Entry 3TVJ (X-ray diffraction, 1.28 A resolution); this record covers chains B and I of the 3 polymer chains in the assembly.

Chain B:
Name: Mannan-binding lectin serine protease 2 B chain
Organism: Homo sapiens
Notes: EC 3.4.21.104; fragment: Peptidase S1 domain residues 445-686
Reference sequence: O00187 (MASP2_HUMAN); residues 445-686 here = UniProt positions 445-686
Chain sequence (242 residues; numbered 445 to 686; the number before each row is that of its first residue):
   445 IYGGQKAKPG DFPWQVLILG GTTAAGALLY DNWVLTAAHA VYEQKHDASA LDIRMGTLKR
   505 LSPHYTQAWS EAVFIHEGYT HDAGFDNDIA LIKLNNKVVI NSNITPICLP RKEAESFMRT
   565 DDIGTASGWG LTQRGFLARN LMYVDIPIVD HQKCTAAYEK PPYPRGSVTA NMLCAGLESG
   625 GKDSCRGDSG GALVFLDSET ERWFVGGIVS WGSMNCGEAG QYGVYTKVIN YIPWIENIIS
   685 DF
Disulfides: Cys598-Cys618, Cys629-Cys660
Swiss-Prot annotation at these positions:
  - active site (Charge relay system): His483, Asp532, Ser633
From the paper describing this entry:
  - conformationally variable residues (loop rearrangement, side-chain flip): Asp526 to Phe529, Tyr602 to Ser611, Arg630, Gln665
  - contacts within the chain: Asp627-Gln665 (hydrogen bond)

Chain I:
Name: Protease inhibitor SGPI-2
Organism: Schistocerca gregaria
Reference sequence: O46162 (SGP1_SCHGR); residues 1-35 here correspond to UniProt positions 57-91 (UniProt number = residue number + 56)
Chain sequence (38 residues; each row starts with the number of its first residue; numbers below 1 keep their minus sign (Gly-2 is residue -2)):
    -2 GSGEVTCEPG TTFKDKCNTC RCGSDGKSAV CTKLWCNQ
Not modelled in the structure: -2 to 0
Disulfides: Cys4-Cys19, Cys14-Cys33, Cys17-Cys28
Sequence notes: expression tag (-2 to 0); engineered mutation Val27 (Ala83 in O46162), Lys30 (Leu86 in O46162), Leu31 (Lys87 in O46162), Trp32 (Ala88 in O46162), Asn34 (Pro90 in O46162)

Chain B / chain I interface:
Contacting residue pairs (64):
  Leu463(B) - Asn34(I)
  Gly464(B) - Asn34(I)  hydrogen bond (backbone-side chain)
  Gly465(B) - Asn34(I)  hydrogen bond (backbone-backbone)
  Thr466(B) - Cys14(I)
  Thr466(B) - Trp32(I)
  Thr466(B) - Asn34(I)  hydrogen bond (backbone-side chain)
  Thr467(B) - Trp32(I)  hydrogen bond (backbone-backbone)
  Thr467(B) - Asn34(I)  hydrogen bond
  Ala468(B) - Leu31(I)  hydrophobic
  His483(B) - Thr29(I)
  His483(B) - Lys30(I)
  His483(B) - Leu31(I)
  Ala484(B) - Leu31(I)  hydrophobic
  Glu487(B) - Lys11(I)  salt bridge
  His525(B) - Thr9(I)
  His525(B) - Thr16(I)
  Asp526(B) - Thr9(I)
  Ala527(B) - Thr9(I)
  Gly528(B) - Thr9(I)  hydrogen bond (backbone-side chain)
  Phe529(B) - Thr16(I)
  Phe529(B) - Arg18(I)
  Phe529(B) - Val27(I)
  Phe529(B) - Thr29(I)
  Leu575(B) - Trp32(I)  hydrophobic
  Phe580(B) - Trp32(I)
  Leu581(B) - Trp32(I)  hydrophobic
  Tyr602(B) - Val27(I)  hydrophobic
  Pro606(B) - Gly20(I)
  Pro606(B) - Ser21(I)  hydrogen bond (backbone-backbone)
  Pro606(B) - Asp22(I)
  Pro606(B) - Ser25(I)
  Tyr607(B) - Val27(I)  hydrophobic
  Pro608(B) - Arg18(I)
  Pro608(B) - Cys19(I)
  Pro608(B) - Val27(I)  hydrophobic
  Arg609(B) - Arg18(I)  hydrogen bond (backbone-side chain)
  Gly610(B) - Arg18(I)
  Ser611(B) - Arg18(I)  hydrogen bond
  Asp627(B) - Lys30(I)  salt bridge
  Ser628(B) - Lys30(I)  hydrogen bond (backbone-side chain)
  Cys629(B) - Lys30(I)
  Arg630(B) - Asn15(I)
  Arg630(B) - Lys30(I)
  Arg630(B) - Leu31(I)
  Arg630(B) - Trp32(I)
  Gly631(B) - Lys30(I)  hydrogen bond (backbone-backbone)
  Gly631(B) - Leu31(I)
  Gly631(B) - Trp32(I)
  Asp632(B) - Lys30(I)  hydrogen bond (backbone-backbone)
  Ser633(B) - Lys30(I)  hydrogen bond (side chain-backbone)
  Ser633(B) - Leu31(I)  hydrogen bond (side chain-backbone)
  Val653(B) - Lys30(I)
  Ser654(B) - Thr29(I)
  Ser654(B) - Lys30(I)  hydrogen bond (backbone-backbone)
  Trp655(B) - Val27(I)  hydrophobic
  Trp655(B) - Cys28(I)
  Trp655(B) - Lys30(I)
  Gly656(B) - Val27(I)
  Gly656(B) - Cys28(I)  hydrogen bond (backbone-backbone)
  Gly656(B) - Lys30(I)
  Met658(B) - Val2(I)  hydrophobic
  Met658(B) - Ala26(I)  hydrogen bond (backbone-backbone)
  Met658(B) - Cys28(I)  hydrophobic
  Gly667(B) - Lys30(I)
Also at the interface, not in a pair above, chain B (39 interface residues in all): Gly579, Ser657
Also at the interface, not in a pair above, chain I (24 interface residues in all): Asp12, Cys17, Cys33, Gln35
Interface features reported in the paper:
  - interface residues, chain B: Asp526(B), Tyr602(B), Asp627(B)
  - interface residues, chain I: Arg18(I)

Overview:
Chain B and chain I form an interface of 39 and 24 residues respectively; the contacts include 17 hydrogen
bonds and 2 salt bridges. Among the polar pairs are Glu487(B)-Lys11(I), Asp627(B)-Lys30(I) and
Gly464(B)-Asn34(I). From the paper: interface residues Asp526(B), Tyr602(B) and Arg18(I) among others;
conformational variability at Asp526(B), Tyr602(B) and Arg630(B) among others.
Here chain B is Mannan-binding lectin serine protease 2 B chain (Homo sapiens) and chain I is Protease
inhibitor SGPI-2 (Schistocerca gregaria). Entry 3TVJ (Catalytic fragment of MASP-2 in complex with its
specific inhibitor developed by directed evolution on SGCI ...) was determined by X-ray diffraction together
with 4DJZ from the same study.
